PDB entry 7OP9 | X-ray diffraction, 1.50 A resolution | chains A and D of the 6 polymer chains in the assembly

Chain A (and D):
Protein: Purine nucleoside phosphorylase DeoD-type
Organism: Helicobacter pylori (strain ATCC 700392 / 26695)
Notes: EC 2.4.2.1; chain D of this document is another copy of the same molecule, construct and numbering; everything in this record applies to it too
UniProtKB: P56463 (DEOD_HELPY); residues 1-233 here = UniProt positions 1-233
Amino-acid sequence (233 residues; each row starts with the number of its first residue):
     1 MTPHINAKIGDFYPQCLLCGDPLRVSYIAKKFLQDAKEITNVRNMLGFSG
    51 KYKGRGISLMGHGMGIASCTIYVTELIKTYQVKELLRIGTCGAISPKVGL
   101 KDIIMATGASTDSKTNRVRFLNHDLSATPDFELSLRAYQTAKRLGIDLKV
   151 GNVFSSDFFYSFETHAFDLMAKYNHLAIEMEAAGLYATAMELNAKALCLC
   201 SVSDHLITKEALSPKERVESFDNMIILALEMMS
Modified positions: Cys-19 (cysteinesulfonic acid; OCS)
UniProt features mapped onto this chain:
  - active site: Asp-204 (Proton donor)
  - binding site (a purine D-ribonucleoside): His-4, Glu-179 to Glu-181, Ser-203, Asp-204
  - binding site (phosphate): Gly-20, Arg-24, Arg-43, Arg-87 to Thr-90
  - site: Arg-217 (Important for catalytic activity)
Small-molecule neighbours: 2,6-bis(chloranyl)-7H-purine (06K): Thr-90, Cys-91, Gly-92, Phe-158, Phe-159, Ile-178, Glu-179, Met-180, Ser-203, Asp-204, Leu-206
What the authors report for this chain:
  - post-translational modification sites: Cys-19
  - binding site for 2,6-bis(chloranyl)-7H-purine: Phe-159, Asp-204

Chain A / chain D interface:
Residue-residue contacts - 60 pairs, chain A then chain D:
  Pro-3(A) with Tyr-160(D)
  His-4(A) with Met-64(D); Phe-159(D)
  Gly-20(A) with Arg-43(D)
  Asp-21(A) with Arg-43(D)
  Pro-22(A) with Arg-43(D); Asn-44(D)
  Leu-23(A) with Asn-41(D); Arg-43(D); Asn-44(D)
  Asn-41(A) with Leu-23(D)
  Arg-43(A) with Gly-20(D); Asp-21(D); Pro-22(D); Met-64(D)
  Asn-44(A) with Pro-22(D); Leu-23(D); Asn-44(D), hydrogen bond (backbone-side chain); Leu-46(D)
  Met-64(A) with His-4(D); Arg-43(D); Ser-68(D); Ile-71(D), hydrophobic; Tyr-72(D)
  Ala-67(A) with Asp-157(D); Met-180(D), hydrophobic
  Ser-68(A) with Met-64(D)
  Ile-71(A) with Met-64(D), hydrophobic; Phe-159(D), hydrophobic; Met-180(D), hydrophobic
  Tyr-72(A) with Met-64(D)
  Thr-74(A) with Tyr-160(D)
  Glu-75(A) with Tyr-160(D), hydrogen bond
  Asp-112(A) with Lys-114(D)
  Lys-114(A) with Asp-112(D); Lys-114(D); Arg-117(D)
  Thr-115(A) with Asp-157(D); Phe-158(D)
  Arg-117(A) with Lys-114(D)
  Val-118(A) with Phe-158(D), hydrophobic; Glu-163(D)
  Arg-119(A) with Phe-162(D)
  Asp-157(A) with Ala-67(D); Thr-115(D)
  Phe-158(A) with Thr-115(D); Val-118(D), hydrophobic; Arg-119(D)
  Phe-159(A) with Pro-3(D), hydrophobic; His-4(D); Ile-71(D), hydrophobic
  Tyr-160(A) with Pro-3(D); Thr-74(D); Glu-75(D), hydrogen bond
  Phe-162(A) with Arg-119(D); Glu-191(D)
  Glu-163(A) with Val-118(D)
  Met-180(A) with Ala-67(D), hydrophobic; Ile-71(D), hydrophobic
  Glu-191(A) with Phe-162(D)
Also at the interface, not in a pair above, chain A (34 interface residues in all): Arg-24, Leu-46, Gly-65, Ser-113
Also at the interface, not in a pair above, chain D (34 interface residues in all): Arg-24, Gly-65, Ser-113

In short:
Chain A and chain D each contribute 34 residues to their interface; the contacts include 3 hydrogen bonds.
Among the polar pairs are Asn-44(A)/Asn-44(D) and Glu-75(A)/Tyr-160(D). Bound to chain A:
2,6-bis(chloranyl)-7H-purine. From the paper: a binding site for 2,6-bis(chloranyl)-7H-purine at Phe-159(A)
and Asp-204(A); a modification site at Cys-19(A).
Both chains are Purine nucleoside phosphorylase DeoD-type (Helicobacter pylori (strain ATCC 700392 / 26695)).
Entry 7OP9 (Purine nucleoside phosphorylase(DeoD-type) from H. pylori with 2,6-dichloropurine) was determined
by X-ray diffraction, deposited together with 7OOY, 7OOZ and 7OPA.
